PDB entry 7OZK | electron microscopy, 2.31 A resolution | chains A and C of the 4 polymer chains in the assembly

# Chain A
Name: Capsid protein VP1
Source organism: Human enterovirus 70 (strain J670/71)
UniProtKB: P32537 (POLG_HE701); residues 2-306 here correspond to UniProt positions 563-867 (UniProt number = residue number + 561)
Chain sequence (305 residues; numbered 2 to 306; the number before each row is that of its first residue):
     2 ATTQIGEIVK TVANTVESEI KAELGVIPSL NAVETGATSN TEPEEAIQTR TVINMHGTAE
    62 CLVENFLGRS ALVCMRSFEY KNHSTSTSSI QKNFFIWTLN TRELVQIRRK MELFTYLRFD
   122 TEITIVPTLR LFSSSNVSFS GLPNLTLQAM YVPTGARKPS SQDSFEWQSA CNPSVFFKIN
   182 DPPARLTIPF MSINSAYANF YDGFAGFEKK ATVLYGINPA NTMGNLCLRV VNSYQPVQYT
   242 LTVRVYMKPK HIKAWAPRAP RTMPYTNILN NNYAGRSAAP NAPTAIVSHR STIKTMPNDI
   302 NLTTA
Unresolved in the structure: 2-6, 304-306
Curated features (UniProtKB/Swiss-Prot):
  - site: A306 (Cleavage)
Residues lining bound ligands: win63843 (W11; 3-{3,5-dimethyl-4-[3-(3-methyl-isoxazol-5-yl)-propoxy]-phenyl}-5-trifluoromethyl-[1,2,4]oxadiazole): W98, L100, T102, M112, F120, T122, I124, I126, A150, M151, Y152, P174, S175, V176, L187, I189, M192, Y198, N222, M224, L227, V246, M248
From the paper describing this entry:
  - conformationally variable residues (side-chain flip): M112, M192, M224
  - binding site for win63843: W98, F120, I124, Y152, Y198, M224

# Chain C
Name: Capsid protein VP3
Source organism: Human enterovirus 70 (strain J670/71)
UniProtKB: P32537 (POLG_HE701); residues 1-243 here correspond to UniProt positions 320-562 (UniProt number = residue number + 319)
Chain sequence (243 residues; each row starts with the number of its first residue):
     1 GVPTCLLPGS NQFLTTDDHS SAPAFPDFSP TPEMHIPGQV HSMLEIVQIE SMMEINNVND
    61 ASGVERLRVQ ISAQSDMDQL LFNIPLDIQL EGPLRNTLLG NISRYYTHWS GSLEMTFMFC
   121 GSFMTTGKLI ICYTPPGGSS PTDRMQAMLA THVVWDFGLQ SSITIIIPWI SGSHYRMFNT
   181 DAKAINANVG YVTCFMQTNL VAPVGAADQC YIVGMVAAKK DFNLRLMRDS PDIGQSAILP
   241 EQA
Curated features (UniProtKB/Swiss-Prot):
  - region: L239 to A243 (Amphipathic alpha-helix)
Residues lining bound ligands: win63843 (W11; 3-{3,5-dimethyl-4-[3-(3-methyl-isoxazol-5-yl)-propoxy]-phenyl}-5-trifluoromethyl-[1,2,4]oxadiazole): L14, A24, F25

# Chain A / chain C interface
Contacting residue pairs - 201 pairs, chain A then chain C:
  V13(A) - K220(C)
  V13(A) - D221(C)
  V13(A) - F222(C)
  V13(A) - N223(C)
  A14(A) - K220(C)  hydrogen bond (backbone-backbone)
  A14(A) - D221(C)
  I28(A) - Q160(C)
  S30(A) - I163(C)
  S30(A) - T164(C)  hydrogen bond (backbone-backbone)
  L31(A) - Q160(C)
  L31(A) - S162(C)
  L31(A) - I163(C)  hydrophobic
  N32(A) - S161(C)
  N32(A) - S162(C)  hydrogen bond (backbone-backbone)
  N32(A) - T164(C)  hydrogen bond
  V34(A) - E50(C)
  V34(A) - T116(C)
  V34(A) - M118(C)  hydrophobic
  V34(A) - S162(C)  hydrogen bond (backbone-side chain)
  V34(A) - M215(C)  hydrophobic
  E35(A) - M118(C)
  E35(A) - S161(C)  hydrogen bond
  T39(A) - Q48(C)
  T39(A) - I49(C)
  T39(A) - E50(C)  hydrogen bond (side chain-backbone)
  S40(A) - E50(C)  hydrogen bond (backbone-side chain)
  S40(A) - E114(C)
  S40(A) - T116(C)
  S40(A) - T164(C)  hydrogen bond
  S40(A) - K219(C)
  T42(A) - T164(C)
  T42(A) - I166(C)
  T42(A) - K219(C)  hydrogen bond (backbone-side chain)
  P44(A) - I166(C)  hydrophobic
  A47(A) - I166(C)  hydrophobic
  I48(A) - T151(C)
  I48(A) - P168(C)  hydrophobic
  H57(A) - S110(C)  hydrogen bond
  H57(A) - H174(C)
  H57(A) - Y175(C)
  G58(A) - N223(C)  hydrogen bond (backbone-side chain)
  T59(A) - L44(C)
  E61(A) - Y106(C)  hydrogen bond (backbone-side chain)
  E61(A) - R225(C)
  E61(A) - L226(C)  hydrogen bond (side chain-backbone)
  E61(A) - M227(C)
  C62(A) - S42(C)  hydrogen bond (backbone-side chain)
  C62(A) - M43(C)  hydrogen bond (backbone-backbone)
  C62(A) - L44(C)  hydrophobic
  C62(A) - Y106(C)
  C62(A) - L224(C)  hydrogen bond (side chain-backbone)
  L63(A) - H41(C)
  V64(A) - V40(C)
  V64(A) - H41(C)  hydrogen bond (backbone-backbone)
  V64(A) - S42(C)
  N66(A) - M227(C)
  F67(A) - M43(C)  hydrophobic
  F67(A) - Y105(C)  hydrophobic
  F67(A) - Y106(C)
  F67(A) - M227(C)
  R70(A) - T15(C)
  R70(A) - T16(C)
  R70(A) - M227(C)  hydrogen bond
  S71(A) - F13(C)
  S71(A) - T15(C)  hydrogen bond (backbone-backbone)
  M76(A) - I238(C)  hydrophobic
  R103(A) - L239(C)
  E104(A) - Q235(C)  hydrogen bond (backbone-side chain)
  E104(A) - L239(C)  hydrogen bond (backbone-backbone)
  L105(A) - Q235(C)
  V106(A) - I233(C)  hydrophobic
  V106(A) - G234(C)
  V106(A) - Q235(C)  hydrogen bond (backbone-side chain)
  V106(A) - L239(C)  hydrophobic
  Q107(A) - D229(C)
  Q107(A) - S230(C)  hydrogen bond (side chain-backbone)
  Q107(A) - I233(C)  hydrogen bond (side chain-backbone)
  R109(A) - L239(C)
  R110(A) - N101(C)  hydrogen bond
  R110(A) - Y105(C)  hydrogen bond
  R110(A) - D232(C)  salt bridge
  R110(A) - I233(C)
  K111(A) - Y105(C)
  L114(A) - Y105(C)  hydrophobic
  F115(A) - V40(C)  hydrophobic
  F115(A) - M43(C)  hydrophobic
  Y117(A) - I36(C)  hydrophobic
  R119(A) - T31(C)  hydrogen bond (side chain-backbone)
  R119(A) - P32(C)  hydrogen bond (side chain-backbone)
  R119(A) - E33(C)
  E123(A) - D17(C)
  E123(A) - H19(C)
  E123(A) - S21(C)  hydrogen bond
  T125(A) - F13(C)
  V127(A) - F13(C)  hydrophobic
  Y152(A) - F25(C)  hydrophobic
  P174(A) - F25(C)  hydrophobic
  P183(A) - N11(C)
  P184(A) - F13(C)  hydrophobic
  R186(A) - F13(C)
  R186(A) - D17(C)  salt bridge
  R186(A) - S21(C)
  L187(A) - A22(C)
  L187(A) - A24(C)  hydrophobic
  T188(A) - S21(C)
  T188(A) - A22(C)  hydrogen bond (backbone-backbone)
  T188(A) - P23(C)
  T188(A) - A24(C)  hydrogen bond (backbone-backbone)
  I189(A) - A24(C)  hydrophobic
  I189(A) - F25(C)  hydrophobic
  P190(A) - F25(C)
  P190(A) - F28(C)  hydrophobic
  F191(A) - F28(C)
  F191(A) - P30(C)
  M192(A) - F25(C)  hydrophobic
  S193(A) - T31(C)  hydrogen bond (backbone-side chain)
  I194(A) - T31(C)
  N195(A) - T31(C)
  S196(A) - P32(C)  hydrogen bond (side chain-backbone)
  S196(A) - M34(C)
  Y247(A) - F13(C)  hydrophobic
  K249(A) - D17(C)
  K254(A) - E33(C)  salt bridge
  K254(A) - Q39(C)
  A255(A) - Q39(C)
  A255(A) - V40(C)  hydrogen bond (backbone-backbone)
  W256(A) - I36(C)  hydrogen bond (side chain-backbone)
  W256(A) - G38(C)
  W256(A) - Q39(C)
  A257(A) - G38(C)  hydrogen bond (backbone-backbone)
  P258(A) - G38(C)
  P258(A) - V40(C)
  P258(A) - I46(C)  hydrophobic
  P261(A) - N101(C)
  T263(A) - N96(C)
  Y266(A) - I233(C)  hydrophobic
  Y266(A) - L239(C)
  T267(A) - L239(C)
  T267(A) - P240(C)
  N268(A) - P240(C)
  N268(A) - E241(C)
  N268(A) - Q242(C)
  I269(A) - L239(C)
  I269(A) - P240(C)  hydrogen bond (backbone-backbone)
  I269(A) - E241(C)
  L270(A) - E241(C)
  P281(A) - E91(C)
  P281(A) - R95(C)
  N282(A) - R95(C)  hydrogen bond
  N282(A) - D232(C)
  T285(A) - S62(C)
  T285(A) - G63(C)  hydrogen bond (backbone-backbone)
  T285(A) - R66(C)
  A286(A) - R66(C)
  I287(A) - E54(C)
  I287(A) - R66(C)
  I287(A) - R95(C)  hydrogen bond (backbone-side chain)
  I287(A) - N96(C)
  V288(A) - E54(C)  hydrogen bond (backbone-side chain)
  V288(A) - N57(C)
  V288(A) - R66(C)  hydrogen bond (backbone-side chain)
  V288(A) - E91(C)
  V288(A) - G92(C)
  V288(A) - R95(C)
  S289(A) - N57(C)  hydrogen bond (backbone-side chain)
  S289(A) - E91(C)
  H290(A) - N57(C)
  H290(A) - V58(C)  hydrogen bond (side chain-backbone)
  H290(A) - N59(C)  hydrogen bond (side chain-backbone)
  H290(A) - R66(C)  hydrogen bond
  R291(A) - I55(C)  hydrogen bond (side chain-backbone)
  R291(A) - N57(C)  hydrogen bond (backbone-backbone)
  R291(A) - V58(C)
  R291(A) - N83(C)  hydrogen bond (side chain-backbone)
  R291(A) - P85(C)
  T293(A) - V58(C)
  I294(A) - I55(C)
  I294(A) - N56(C)
  I294(A) - V58(C)
  I294(A) - L81(C)
  I294(A) - F82(C)
  I294(A) - N83(C)  hydrogen bond (backbone-backbone)
  K295(A) - L80(C)
  K295(A) - L81(C)
  K295(A) - N83(C)  hydrogen bond (backbone-side chain)
  M297(A) - N83(C)
  M297(A) - P85(C)  hydrophobic
  M297(A) - S140(C)
  M297(A) - Y191(C)  hydrophobic
  P298(A) - P85(C)
  N299(A) - L90(C)
  N299(A) - A182(C)
  N299(A) - K183(C)
  D300(A) - S139(C)  hydrogen bond
  D300(A) - S140(C)  hydrogen bond (side chain-backbone)
  D300(A) - K183(C)
  I301(A) - G138(C)
  I301(A) - S139(C)
  I301(A) - K183(C)
  I301(A) - N188(C)
  I301(A) - Y191(C)  hydrogen bond (backbone-side chain)
Also at the interface, not in a pair above, chain A (102 interface residues in all): A33, A38, N41, E43, N55, R77, A197, K251, R262, M264, P265, R277, S292, T296, L303
Also at the interface, not in a pair above, chain C (107 interface residues in all): L14, P37, A61, V69, I84, D87, P93, L98, I102, G137, V153, W155, D156, A217

# Overview
102 residues of chain A face 107 of chain C across their interface, with 55 hydrogen bonds and 3 salt bridges.
Polar pairs include R110(A)-D232(C), R186(A)-D17(C) and K254(A)-E33(C). The paper reports a binding site for
win63843 at W98(A), F120(A) and I124(A) among others; conformational variability at M112(A), M192(A) and
M224(A).
Chain A is Capsid protein VP1 and chain C is Capsid protein VP3, both from Human enterovirus 70 (strain
J670/71); the structure, CryoEM structure of human enterovirus 70 in complex with Pleconaril, was determined
by electron microscopy together with 7OZL, 7OZI, 7OZJ and 7OPX from the same study.
